Entry 1NSI (X-ray diffraction, 2.55 A resolution); this record covers chains A and B.

Chain A (and B):
Protein: Protein (nitric oxide synthase)
Source organism: Homo sapiens
Notes: EC 1.14.13.39; fragment: heme domain; chain B of this document is another copy of the same molecule, construct and numbering; everything in this record applies to it too
UniProt: P35228 (NOS2A_HUMAN); residues 74-504 here = UniProt positions 74-504
Amino-acid sequence (431 residues; numbered 74 to 504; the number before each row is that of its first residue):
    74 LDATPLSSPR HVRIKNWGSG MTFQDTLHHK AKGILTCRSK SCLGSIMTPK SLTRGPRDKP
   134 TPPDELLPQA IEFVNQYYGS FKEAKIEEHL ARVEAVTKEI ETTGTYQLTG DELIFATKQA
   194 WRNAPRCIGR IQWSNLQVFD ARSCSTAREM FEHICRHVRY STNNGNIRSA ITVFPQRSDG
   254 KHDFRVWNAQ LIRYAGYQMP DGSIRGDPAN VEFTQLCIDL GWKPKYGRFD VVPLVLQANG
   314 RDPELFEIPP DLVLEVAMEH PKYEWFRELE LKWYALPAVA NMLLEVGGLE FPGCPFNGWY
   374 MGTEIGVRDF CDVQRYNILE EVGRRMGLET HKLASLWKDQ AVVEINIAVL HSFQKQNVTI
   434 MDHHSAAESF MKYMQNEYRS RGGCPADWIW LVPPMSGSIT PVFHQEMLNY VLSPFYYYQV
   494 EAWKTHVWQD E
Unresolved in the structure: 74-82, 503-504
Metal / ion sites: Zn2+: C110, C115 (shared with C110(B), C115(B) of chain B); heme Fe near C200 (its only coordinating residue here)
Ligand contacts:
  - arginine (ARG): Q263, Y347, P350, V352, G371, W372, Y373, E377, D382
  - tetrahydrobiopterin (H4B), molecule 1: W90, W461, F476, H477, Q478, E479
  - tetrahydrobiopterin (H4B), molecule 2: S118, I119, M120, R381, I462, W463
  - heme (HEM): W194, A197, R199, C200, I201, G202, Q205, L209, S242, M355, F369, N370, G371, W372, M374, E377, M434, W463, Y489, Y491
UniProt features mapped onto this chain:
  - binding site (Zn(2+)): C110, C115
  - binding site ((6R)-L-erythro-5,6,7,8-tetrahydrobiopterin): S118, R381, I462, W463, F476
  - binding site (heme b): C200, Y491
  - binding site (L-arginine): Q263, W372, Y373, E377
  - modified residue: S234 (Phosphoserine)

Interface between chain A and chain B:
Pairs across the interface (130; chain A residue first):
  I87(A) - I119(B)  hydrophobic
  W90(A) - M120(B)
  W90(A) - Q387(B)  hydrogen bond (backbone-side chain)
  G91(A) - V386(B)
  G91(A) - Q387(B)
  H101(A) - S114(B)
  H102(A) - K113(B)  hydrogen bond (backbone-side chain)
  A104(A) - K113(B)
  G106(A) - S112(B)
  G106(A) - K113(B)
  I107(A) - S112(B)  hydrogen bond (backbone-backbone)
  L108(A) - S112(B)  hydrogen bond (backbone-backbone)
  L108(A) - S114(B)
  L108(A) - C115(B)
  C110(A) - C110(B)
  C110(A) - R111(B)
  C110(A) - S112(B)
  C110(A) - C115(B)  hydrophobic
  R111(A) - C110(B)
  R111(A) - S112(B)
  S112(A) - K105(B)
  S112(A) - G106(B)
  S112(A) - I107(B)  hydrogen bond (backbone-backbone)
  S112(A) - L108(B)  hydrogen bond (backbone-backbone)
  K113(A) - H102(B)  hydrogen bond (side chain-backbone)
  K113(A) - A104(B)
  K113(A) - G106(B)
  K113(A) - Y483(B)
  S114(A) - L108(B)
  S114(A) - N482(B)
  C115(A) - L108(B)
  C115(A) - C110(B)  hydrophobic
  C115(A) - C115(B)  hydrophobic
  C115(A) - M480(B)
  C115(A) - L481(B)
  C115(A) - N482(B)  hydrogen bond (backbone-backbone)
  L116(A) - L481(B)  hydrophobic
  S118(A) - W461(B)
  S118(A) - E479(B)
  S118(A) - M480(B)  hydrogen bond (side chain-backbone)
  I119(A) - I87(B)  hydrophobic
  I119(A) - E479(B)
  M120(A) - W90(B)
  M120(A) - E479(B)  hydrogen bond (backbone-side chain)
  V380(A) - S471(B)
  R381(A) - S471(B)
  R381(A) - F476(B)
  R381(A) - H477(B)
  D385(A) - H477(B)  salt bridge
  Q387(A) - W90(B)  hydrogen bond (side chain-backbone)
  Q387(A) - G91(B)
  Q387(A) - H477(B)  hydrogen bond
  L392(A) - I472(B)  hydrophobic
  K405(A) - Q427(B)
  L406(A) - H437(B)
  L406(A) - S438(B)
  L406(A) - E441(B)
  A407(A) - L423(B)
  A407(A) - D435(B)
  S408(A) - I420(B)
  L409(A) - N419(B)
  L409(A) - I420(B)  hydrophobic
  L409(A) - L423(B)  hydrophobic
  L409(A) - H436(B)
  K411(A) - H437(B)
  K411(A) - E441(B)  salt bridge
  K411(A) - I472(B)
  D412(A) - H436(B)  salt bridge
  D412(A) - H437(B)  salt bridge
  D412(A) - M468(B)
  D412(A) - S469(B)  hydrogen bond
  Q413(A) - V416(B)
  Q413(A) - E417(B)
  Q413(A) - I420(B)
  V415(A) - S469(B)
  V416(A) - D412(B)
  V416(A) - Q413(B)
  V416(A) - V416(B)  hydrophobic
  E417(A) - Q413(B)
  N419(A) - L409(B)
  I420(A) - S408(B)
  I420(A) - L409(B)
  L423(A) - A407(B)
  L423(A) - L409(B)  hydrophobic
  Q427(A) - K405(B)
  Q427(A) - A407(B)
  D435(A) - L406(B)
  D435(A) - A407(B)
  H436(A) - L409(B)
  H436(A) - D412(B)  salt bridge
  H437(A) - L406(B)
  H437(A) - L409(B)
  H437(A) - K411(B)
  H437(A) - D412(B)  salt bridge
  S438(A) - L406(B)
  E441(A) - L406(B)
  W461(A) - S118(B)
  W461(A) - I462(B)  hydrophobic
  I462(A) - W461(B)  hydrophobic
  I462(A) - I462(B)  hydrophobic
  P467(A) - S469(B)
  P467(A) - G470(B)  hydrogen bond (backbone-backbone)
  P467(A) - S471(B)  hydrogen bond (backbone-backbone)
  M468(A) - D412(B)
  M468(A) - S469(B)
  S469(A) - D412(B)  hydrogen bond
  S469(A) - P467(B)
  S469(A) - S469(B)
  G470(A) - P467(B)  hydrogen bond (backbone-backbone)
  S471(A) - V380(B)
  S471(A) - R381(B)
  S471(A) - P467(B)  hydrogen bond (backbone-backbone)
  I472(A) - L392(B)  hydrophobic
  I472(A) - K411(B)
  I472(A) - V415(B)  hydrophobic
  F476(A) - R381(B)
  H477(A) - R381(B)
  H477(A) - D385(B)  salt bridge
  H477(A) - Q387(B)  hydrogen bond
  E479(A) - S118(B)
  E479(A) - I119(B)
  E479(A) - M120(B)  hydrogen bond (side chain-backbone)
  M480(A) - C115(B)
  M480(A) - S118(B)  hydrogen bond (backbone-side chain)
  L481(A) - C115(B)
  L481(A) - L116(B)  hydrophobic
  N482(A) - S114(B)
  N482(A) - C115(B)  hydrogen bond (backbone-backbone)
  Y483(A) - K113(B)
  Y483(A) - S114(B)
Interface residues without a listed pair, chain A (67 interface residues in all): V85, R86, K105, G117, T121, C384, V386, V484
Interface residues without a listed pair, chain B (66 interface residues in all): V85, R86, H101, G117, T121, C384

In short:
The interface between chain A and chain B involves 67 residues on one side and 66 on the other, with 22
hydrogen bonds and 7 salt bridges. Polar pairs include D385(A)-H477(B), K411(A)-E441(B) and D412(A)-H436(B).
Chain A binds heme, tetrahydrobiopterin and arginine.
Chain A and chain B are both Protein (nitric oxide synthase) (Homo sapiens); the structure, Human inducible
nitric oxide synthase, Zn-bound, L-arg complex, was determined by X-ray diffraction, deposited together with
2NSI.
